PDB entry 6ROW | electron microscopy, 4.50 A resolution (low resolution: residue-level contacts below are approximate; hydrogen-bond / salt-bridge calls are withheld) | chains B and D of the 7 polymer chains in the assembly

[Chain B (and D)]
Protein: Putative zinc metallopeptidase
Source organism: Haemonchus contortus
Notes: chain D of this document is another copy of the same molecule, construct and numbering; everything in this record applies to it too
Reference sequence: O76751 (O76751_HAECO); residue numbers follow UniProt; this construct covers 81-835
Sequence (755 residues; row label = number of the first residue in the row):
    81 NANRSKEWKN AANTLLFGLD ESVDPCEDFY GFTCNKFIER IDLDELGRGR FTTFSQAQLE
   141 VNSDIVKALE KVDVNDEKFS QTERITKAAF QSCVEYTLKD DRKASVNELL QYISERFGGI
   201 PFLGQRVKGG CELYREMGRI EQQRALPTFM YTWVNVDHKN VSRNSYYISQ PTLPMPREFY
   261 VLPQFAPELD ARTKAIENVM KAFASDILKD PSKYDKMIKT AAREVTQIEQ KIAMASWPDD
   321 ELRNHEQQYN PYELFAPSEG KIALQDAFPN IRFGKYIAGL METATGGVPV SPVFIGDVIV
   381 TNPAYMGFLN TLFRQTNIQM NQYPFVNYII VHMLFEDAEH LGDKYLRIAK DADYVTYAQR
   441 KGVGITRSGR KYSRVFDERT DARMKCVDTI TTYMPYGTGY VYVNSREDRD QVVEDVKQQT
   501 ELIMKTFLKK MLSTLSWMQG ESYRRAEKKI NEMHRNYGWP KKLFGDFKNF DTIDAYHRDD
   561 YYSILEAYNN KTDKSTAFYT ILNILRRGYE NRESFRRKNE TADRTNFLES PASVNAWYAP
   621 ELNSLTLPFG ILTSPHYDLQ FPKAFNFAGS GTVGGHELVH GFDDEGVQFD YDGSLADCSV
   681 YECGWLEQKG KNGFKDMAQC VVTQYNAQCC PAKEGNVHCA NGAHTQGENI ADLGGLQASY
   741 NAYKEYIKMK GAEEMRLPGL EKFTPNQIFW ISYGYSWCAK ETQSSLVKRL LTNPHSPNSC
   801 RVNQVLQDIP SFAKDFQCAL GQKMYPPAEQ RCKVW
Unresolved in the structure: 123-131, 152-160, 177-185, 203-207, 286-293, 343-351, 361-369, 389-397, 430-460, 545-558, 576-578, 680-688, 713-718, 789-794 (chain D: 124-128, 155-159, 176-213, 285-294, 339-351, 361-373, 394-402, 419-460, 486-488, 511-521, 544-558, 575-579, 677-689, 713-718, 835)
Disulfide bonds: Cys106-Cys818, Cys114-Cys778, Cys173-Cys466, Cys700-Cys832, Cys709-Cys719

[Chain B / chain D interface]
Residue-residue contacts - 6 pairs, chain B then chain D:
  Arg756(B) - Asn81(D)
  Lys814(B) - Glu101(D)
  Gln817(B) - Glu761(D)
  Gln817(B) - Lys762(D)
  Leu820(B) - Glu101(D)
  Gln830(B) - Ser102(D)
Other interface residues (no listed pair), chain B (7 interface residues in all): Pro827, Ala828

[Overview]
The interface between chain B and chain D involves 7 residues on one side and 5 on the other.
Both chains are Putative zinc metallopeptidase (Haemonchus contortus). Entry 6ROW (Haemonchus galactose
containing glycoprotein complex) was determined by electron microscopy.
